Entry 8EGD (X-ray diffraction, 2.05 A resolution); this record covers chain A.

== Chain A ==
Name: [3-methyl-2-oxobutanoate dehydrogenase [lipoamide]] kinase, mitochondrial
From: Rattus norvegicus
Notes: EC 2.7.11.4
UniProtKB: Q00972 (BCKD_RAT); residues 1-382 here correspond to UniProt positions 31-412 (UniProt number = residue number + 30)
Amino-acid sequence (388 residues; row label = number of the first residue in the row):
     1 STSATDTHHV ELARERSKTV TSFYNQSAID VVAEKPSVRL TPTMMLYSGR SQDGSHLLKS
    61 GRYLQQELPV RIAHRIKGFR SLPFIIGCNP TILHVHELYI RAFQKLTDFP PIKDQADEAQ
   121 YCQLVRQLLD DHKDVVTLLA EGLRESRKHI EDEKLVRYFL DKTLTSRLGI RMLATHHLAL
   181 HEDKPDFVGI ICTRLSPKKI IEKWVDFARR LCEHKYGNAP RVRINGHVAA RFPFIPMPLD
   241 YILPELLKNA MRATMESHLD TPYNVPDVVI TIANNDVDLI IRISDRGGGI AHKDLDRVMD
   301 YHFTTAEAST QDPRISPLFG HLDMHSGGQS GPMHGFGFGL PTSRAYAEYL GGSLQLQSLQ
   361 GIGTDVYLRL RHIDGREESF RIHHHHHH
Disordered / not traced: 1-24, 51-54, 307-335, 383-388
Differences from the reference sequence: expression tag (383-388)
Curated features (UniProtKB/Swiss-Prot):
  - binding site (ATP): Asn249, Asp285, Thr304, Thr305, His334, Gly337, Leu340
  - binding site (Mg(2+)): Asn249
  - binding site (K(+)): Val298, Asp300, Phe303, Gly337
  - modified residue: Ser1 (Phosphoserine), Lys162 (N6-acetyllysine), Lys203 (N6-acetyllysine), Ser326 (Phosphoserine), Ser330 (Phosphoserine)
Ion coordination: Mg2+: Glu245, Asn249 (together with ADP); K+: Val298, Asp300, Phe303, Gly337 (together with ADP)
Small-molecule neighbours:
  - ADP (adenosine-5'-diphosphate): Lys248, Asn249, Ala250, Arg252, Ala253, Asp285, Gly289, Ile290, Val298, Phe303, Thr304, Thr305, Phe336, Gly337, Phe338, Gly339, Leu340, Pro341, Thr364
  - 5-(4-methoxyphenyl)-1H-tetrazole (WIH), molecule 1: Leu40, Thr41, Pro42, Met45, Arg71, Gly169, Met172, Leu173, His176, Ile190, Ile191, Ile235, Tyr349, Phe380
  - 5-(4-methoxyphenyl)-1H-tetrazole (WIH), molecule 2: Leu68, Ile72, Tyr99, Leu106, Val125, Leu128, Leu129, His132, Val135, Arg167, Ile170, Arg171, Ala174
  - 5-(4-methoxyphenyl)-1H-tetrazole (WIH), molecule 3: Leu82, Pro83, Ile86, Ile92, Gly142, Leu143, Ile150, Asp152, Leu155, Val156, Phe159
What the authors report for this chain:
  - binding site for 5-(4-methoxyphenyl)-1H-tetrazole: Arg71, Tyr99, His132, Arg167, Arg171, Tyr349, Phe380

== In short ==
Bound to chain A: ADP and 3 copies of 5-(4-methoxyphenyl)-1H-tetrazole. The Mg2+ site is built by Glu245 and
Asn249. Val298, Asp300, Phe303 and Gly337 form the K+ site. UniProt lists 7 ATP-binding residues, Mg2+-binding
residue Asn249 and 4 K+-binding residues. The paper reports a binding site for
5-(4-methoxyphenyl)-1H-tetrazole at Arg71, Tyr99 and His132 among others.
Chain A is [3-methyl-2-oxobutanoate dehydrogenase [lipoamide]] kinase, mitochondrial (Rattus norvegicus); the
structure, Branched chain ketoacid dehydrogenase kinase in complex with inhibitor, was determined by X-ray
diffraction, deposited together with 8EGF, 8EGQ and 8EGU.
